3PMH - chains A and B of the 3 polymer chains in the assembly; structure by X-ray diffraction, 3.20 A resolution.

[Chain A]
Protein: Thrombin alpha-chain
From: Homo sapiens
Notes: EC 3.4.21.5
UniProtKB: P00734 (THRB_HUMAN); residues 1-14 here correspond to UniProt positions 336-349 (UniProt number = residue number + 335)
Chain sequence (36 residues; each row starts with the number of its first residue; a row labelled like 14A-14M holds insertion residues (14A, then the next letters in order)):
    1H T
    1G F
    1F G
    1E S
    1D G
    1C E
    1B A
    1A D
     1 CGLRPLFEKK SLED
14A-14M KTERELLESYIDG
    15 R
UniProt features mapped onto this chain:
  - site: Arg15 (Cleavage)

[Chain B]
Protein: Thrombin beta-chain
From: Homo sapiens
Notes: EC 3.4.21.5
UniProtKB: P00734 (THRB_HUMAN); the construct lacks a stretch of the UniProt sequence and is renumbered around it, so the offset changes along the chain: 16-36 = UniProt 364-384; 37-60 = UniProt 386-409; 61-77 = UniProt 419-435; 78-97 = UniProt 437-456; 6 more segments
Chain sequence (259 residues; each row starts with the number of its first residue; note: 1 number in that range is skipped by the numbering (no residue carries it; nothing is unmodelled there); a row labelled like 60A-60I holds insertion residues (60A, then the next letters in order)):
    16 IVEGSDAEIG MSPWQVMLFR K
   36A S
    37 PQELLCGASL ISDRWVLTAA HCLL
60A-60I YPPWDKNFT
    61 ENDLLVRIGK HSRTRYE
   77A R
    78 NIEKISMLEK IYIHPRYNWR
   97A E
    98 NLDRDIALMK LKKPVAFSDY IHPVCLPDRE TA
129A-129C ASL
   130 LQAGYKGRVT GWGNLKETWT
149A-149E ANVGK
   150 GQPSVLQVVN LPIVERPVCK DSTRIRITDN MFCAG
  184A Y
   185 KP
186A-186D DEGK
   187 RGDACEGDSG GPFVMKSP
204A-204B FN
   205 NRWYQMGIVS WGE
   219 GC
  221A D
   221 RDGKYGFYTH VFRLKKWIQK VIDQFGE
Disulfide bonds: Cys42-Cys58, Cys168-Cys182, Cys191-Cys220
Covalently attached groups: N-acetylglucosamine (NAG) linked to Asn60G
Small-molecule neighbours: d-Phe-Pro-Arg chloromethylketone (PPACK) (0G7; D-phenylalanyl-N-[(3S)-6-carbamimidamido-1-chloro-2-oxohexan-3-yl]-L-prolinamide): Cys42, His57, Cys58, Tyr60A, Trp60D, Glu97A, Asn98, Leu99, Ile174, Asp189, Ala190, Cys191, Glu192, Gly193, Asp194, Ser195, Val213, Ser214, Trp215, Gly216, Glu217, Gly219, Cys220, Gly226
UniProt features mapped onto this chain:
  - region: Ala183 to Val200 (High affinity receptor-binding region which is also known as the TP508 peptide)
  - active site (Charge relay system): His57, Asp102, Ser195
  - glycosylation: Asn60G (N-linked (GlcNAc...) (complex) asparagine)

[Chain A / chain B interface]
Inter-chain disulfides: Cys1(A)-Cys122(B)
Residue-residue contacts - 70 pairs, chain A then chain B:
  Cys1(A) - His119(B)
  Cys1(A) - Pro120(B)
  Cys1(A) - Val121(B)
  Cys1(A) - Cys122(B)  disulfide
  Cys1(A) - Arg206(B)  hydrogen bond (backbone-side chain)
  Asp1A(A) - His119(B)  salt bridge
  Asp1A(A) - Arg206(B)
  Ala1B(A) - Arg206(B)  hydrogen bond (backbone-side chain)
  Gly1D(A) - Phe114(B)
  Ser1E(A) - Ser48(B)
  Ser1E(A) - Asp49(B)  hydrogen bond (backbone-backbone)
  Gly1F(A) - Ser48(B)
  Gly1F(A) - Asp49(B)
  Gly1F(A) - Arg50(B)  hydrogen bond (backbone-side chain)
  Gly1F(A) - Trp51(B)
  Phe1G(A) - Trp51(B)
  Phe1G(A) - Glu247(B)  hydrogen bond (backbone-backbone)
  Thr1H(A) - Ile242(B)
  Thr1H(A) - Asp243(B)  hydrogen bond (backbone-backbone)
  Thr1H(A) - Gln244(B)
  Thr1H(A) - Phe245(B)  hydrogen bond (backbone-backbone)
  Thr1H(A) - Gly246(B)
  Thr1H(A) - Glu247(B)
  Gly2(A) - Pro120(B)  hydrogen bond (backbone-backbone)
  Gly2(A) - Val121(B)
  Gly2(A) - Cys122(B)  hydrogen bond (backbone-side chain)
  Gly2(A) - Arg206(B)
  Gly2(A) - Trp207(B)  hydrogen bond (backbone-backbone)
  Leu3(A) - His119(B)  hydrogen bond (backbone-side chain)
  Leu3(A) - Asn205(B)
  Leu3(A) - Arg206(B)
  Arg4(A) - Gly25(B)
  Arg4(A) - Met26(B)  hydrogen bond (side chain-backbone)
  Arg4(A) - Pro28(B)
  Arg4(A) - Trp29(B)
  Arg4(A) - Trp207(B)
  Pro5(A) - Ser115(B)
  Pro5(A) - Asp116(B)
  Leu6(A) - Ile24(B)
  Leu6(A) - Gly25(B)
  Leu6(A) - Asp116(B)
  Phe7(A) - Ile24(B)
  Phe7(A) - Gly25(B)
  Phe7(A) - Met26(B)  hydrophobic
  Glu8(A) - Lys202(B)  salt bridge
  Glu8(A) - Asn205(B)
  Glu8(A) - Trp207(B)  hydrogen bond
  Asp14(A) - Glu23(B)
  Asp14(A) - Met26(B)
  Asp14(A) - Arg137(B)  salt bridge
  Asp14(A) - Trp207(B)
  Lys14A(A) - Glu23(B)  hydrogen bond (backbone-side chain)
  Thr14B(A) - Arg137(B)  hydrogen bond
  Thr14B(A) - Asn159(B)
  Glu14C(A) - Arg137(B)
  Glu14C(A) - Lys202(B)  salt bridge
  Glu14E(A) - Lys135(B)  salt bridge
  Glu14E(A) - Asn159(B)
  Leu14F(A) - Lys135(B)
  Leu14F(A) - Gly136(B)
  Leu14F(A) - Asn159(B)
  Leu14F(A) - Trp207(B)  hydrophobic
  Ser14I(A) - Gly133(B)
  Ser14I(A) - Tyr134(B)
  Ser14I(A) - Lys135(B)
  Tyr14J(A) - Leu129C(B)  hydrophobic
  Tyr14J(A) - Tyr134(B)  hydrophobic
  Tyr14J(A) - Lys135(B)
  Tyr14J(A) - Met201(B)
  Tyr14J(A) - Lys202(B)  hydrogen bond (side chain-backbone)
Other interface residues (no listed pair), chain A (25 interface residues in all): Lys9, Leu14G
Other interface residues (no listed pair), chain B (38 interface residues in all): Tyr117, Tyr184A, Pro204

[In short]
25 residues of chain A and 38 residues of chain B are in contact; the contacts include 1 disulfide bond, 16
hydrogen bonds and 5 salt bridges. Among the polar pairs are Asp1A(A)-His119(B), Glu8(A)-Lys202(B) and
Glu14E(A)-Lys135(B). Bound to chain B: d-Phe-Pro-Arg chloromethylketone (PPACK).
Chain A is Thrombin alpha-chain and chain B is Thrombin beta-chain, both from Homo sapiens; the structure,
Mechanism of Sulfotyrosine-Mediated Glycoprotein Ib Interaction with Two Distinct alpha-Thrombin Sites, was
determined by X-ray diffraction.
